Entry 3HOY (X-ray diffraction, 3.40 A resolution); this record covers chains A and E of the 15 polymer chains in the assembly.

# Chain A
Molecule: DNA-directed RNA polymerase II subunit RPB1
Organism: Saccharomyces cerevisiae
Notes: EC 2.7.7.6
UniProtKB: P04050 (RPB1_YEAST); residues 1-1733 here = UniProt positions 1-1733
Amino-acid sequence (1733 residues; numbered 1 to 1733; the number before each row is that of its first residue):
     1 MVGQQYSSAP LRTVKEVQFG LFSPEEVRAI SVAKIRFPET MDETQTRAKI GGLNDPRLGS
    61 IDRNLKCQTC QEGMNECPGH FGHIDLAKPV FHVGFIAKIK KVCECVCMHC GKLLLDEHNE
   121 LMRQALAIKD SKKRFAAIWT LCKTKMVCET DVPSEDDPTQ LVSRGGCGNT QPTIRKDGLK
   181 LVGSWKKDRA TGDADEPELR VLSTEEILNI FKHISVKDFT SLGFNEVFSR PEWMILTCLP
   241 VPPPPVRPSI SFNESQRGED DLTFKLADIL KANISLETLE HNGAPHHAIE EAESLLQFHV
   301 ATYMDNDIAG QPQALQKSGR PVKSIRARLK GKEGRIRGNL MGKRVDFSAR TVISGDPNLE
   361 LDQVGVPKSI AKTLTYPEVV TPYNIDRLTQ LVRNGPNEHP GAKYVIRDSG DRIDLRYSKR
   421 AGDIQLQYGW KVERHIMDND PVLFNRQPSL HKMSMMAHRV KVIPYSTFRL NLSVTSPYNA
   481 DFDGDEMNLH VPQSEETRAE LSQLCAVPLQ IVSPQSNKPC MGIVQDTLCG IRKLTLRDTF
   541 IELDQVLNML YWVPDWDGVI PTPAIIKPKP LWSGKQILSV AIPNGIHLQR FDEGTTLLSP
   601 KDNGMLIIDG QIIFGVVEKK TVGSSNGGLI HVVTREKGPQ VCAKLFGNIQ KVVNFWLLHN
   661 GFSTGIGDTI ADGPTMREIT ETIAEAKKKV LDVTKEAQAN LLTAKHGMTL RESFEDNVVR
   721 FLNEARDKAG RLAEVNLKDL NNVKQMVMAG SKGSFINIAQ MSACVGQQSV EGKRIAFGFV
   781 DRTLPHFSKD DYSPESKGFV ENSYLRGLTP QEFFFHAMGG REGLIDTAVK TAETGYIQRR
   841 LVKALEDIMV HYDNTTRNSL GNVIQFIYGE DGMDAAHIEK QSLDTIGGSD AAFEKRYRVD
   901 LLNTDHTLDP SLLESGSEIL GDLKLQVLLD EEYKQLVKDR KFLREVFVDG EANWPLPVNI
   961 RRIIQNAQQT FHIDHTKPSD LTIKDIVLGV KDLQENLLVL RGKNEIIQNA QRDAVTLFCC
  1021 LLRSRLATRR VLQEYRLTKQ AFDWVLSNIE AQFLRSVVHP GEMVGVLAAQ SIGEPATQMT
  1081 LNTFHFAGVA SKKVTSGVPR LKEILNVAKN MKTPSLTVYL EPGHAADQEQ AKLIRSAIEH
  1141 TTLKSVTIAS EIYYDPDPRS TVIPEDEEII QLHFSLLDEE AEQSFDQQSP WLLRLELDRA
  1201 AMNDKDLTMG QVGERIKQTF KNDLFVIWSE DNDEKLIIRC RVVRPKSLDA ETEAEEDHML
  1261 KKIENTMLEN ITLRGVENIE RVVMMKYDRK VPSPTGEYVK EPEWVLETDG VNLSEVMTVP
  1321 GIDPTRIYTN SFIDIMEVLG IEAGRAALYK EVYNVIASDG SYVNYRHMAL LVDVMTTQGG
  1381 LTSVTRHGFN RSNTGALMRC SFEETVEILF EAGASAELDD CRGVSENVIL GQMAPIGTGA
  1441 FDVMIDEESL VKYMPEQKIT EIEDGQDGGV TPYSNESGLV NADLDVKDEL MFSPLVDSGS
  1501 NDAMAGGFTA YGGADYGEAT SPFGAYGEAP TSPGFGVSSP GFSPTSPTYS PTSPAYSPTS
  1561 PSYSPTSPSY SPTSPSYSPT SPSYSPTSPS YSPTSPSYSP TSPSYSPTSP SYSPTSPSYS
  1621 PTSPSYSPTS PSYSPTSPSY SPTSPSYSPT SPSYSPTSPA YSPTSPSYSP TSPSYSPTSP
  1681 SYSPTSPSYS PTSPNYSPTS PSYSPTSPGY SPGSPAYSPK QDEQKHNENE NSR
Not modelled in the structure: 1, 189-195, 1082-1090, 1177-1186, 1245-1253, 1456-1733
Swiss-Prot annotation at these positions:
  - region: P248 to D260 (Lid loop), N306 to K323 (Rudder loop), P810 to E822 (Bridging helix)
  - binding site (Zn(2+)): C67, C70, C77, H80, C107, C110, C148, C167
  - binding site (Mg(2+)): D481, D483, D485
  - modified residue: T1471 (Phosphothreonine)
  - cross-link (Glycyl lysine isopeptide (Lys-Gly)): K695 (interchain with G-Cter in ubiquitin), K1246 (interchain with G-Cter in ubiquitin), K1350 (interchain with G-Cter in ubiquitin)
  - natural variant: S1653 to P1659 (deletion: In strain: A364A)
  - mutagenesis: K1246 (K1246R: Impairs ubiquitination during transcription stress)
Metal / ion sites: Zn2+ site 1: C67, C70, C77, H80; Zn2+ site 2: C107, C110, C148, C167; Mg2+: D481, D483, D485 (shared with 1 residue of chain P)

# Chain E
Molecule: DNA-directed RNA polymerases I, II, and III subunit RPABC1
Organism: Saccharomyces cerevisiae
Notes: EC 2.7.7.6
UniProtKB: P20434 (RPAB1_YEAST); numbering as in UniProt (aligned over 1-215)
Amino-acid sequence (215 residues; each row starts with the number of its first residue):
     1 MDQENERNIS RLWRAFRTVK EMVKDRGYFI TQEEVELPLE DFKAKYCDSM GRPQRKMMSF
    61 QANPTEESIS KFPDMGSLWV EFCDEPSVGV KTMKTFVIHI QEKNFQTGIF VYQNNITPSA
   121 MKLVPSIPPA TIETFNEAAL VVNITHHELV PKHIRLSSDE KRELLKRYRL KESQLPRIQR
   181 ADPVALYLGL KRGEVVKIIR KSETSGRYAS YRICM
Not modelled in the structure: 1-2

# Chain A / chain E interface
Residue-residue contacts (88):
  R857(A) with Y168(E), hydrogen bond (side chain-backbone); L170(E)
  L860(A) with Q174(E), hydrogen bond (backbone-side chain)
  G861(A) with Q174(E), hydrogen bond (backbone-side chain)
  N862(A) with S173(E); Q174(E)
  V863(A) with L170(E), hydrophobic; Q174(E), hydrogen bond (backbone-backbone); P176(E)
  Q865(A) with Y208(E)
  F866(A) with Y168(E), hydrophobic; Y208(E), hydrogen bond (backbone-side chain); A209(E); Y211(E)
  I867(A) with Y208(E)
  G869(A) with T204(E), hydrogen bond (backbone-side chain)
  E870(A) with R200(E), salt bridge; S202(E), hydrogen bond; T204(E); S205(E), hydrogen bond (backbone-side chain); Y208(E)
  D871(A) with T204(E), hydrogen bond; S205(E)
  F942(A) with K201(E); G206(E); R207(E)
  E945(A) with K201(E), salt bridge
  V946(A) with K201(E); S202(E); G206(E)
  F947(A) with E203(E)
  W954(A) with E203(E)
  N1004(A) with R167(E)
  I1006(A) with E163(E); L164(E), hydrophobic; R167(E)
  I1007(A) with R167(E); Y168(E), hydrophobic
  A1010(A) with Y168(E)
  D1013(A) with S205(E); R207(E), salt bridge
  A1014(A) with S205(E)
  T1016(A) with S205(E); R207(E)
  L1017(A) with E203(E); T204(E); S205(E), hydrogen bond (backbone-backbone); G206(E)
  M1317(A) with V142(E)
  T1318(A) with R11(E), hydrogen bond; R14(E), hydrogen bond (backbone-side chain); V141(E)
  P1324(A) with V142(E), hydrophobic; H147(E)
  T1325(A) with H146(E), hydrogen bond (side chain-backbone); H147(E), hydrogen bond (backbone-side chain); E148(E), hydrogen bond (backbone-backbone)
  R1326(A) with H147(E); E148(E), salt bridge
  I1327(A) with H147(E), hydrogen bond (backbone-side chain)
  I1335(A) with L149(E), hydrophobic
  E1337(A) with P183(E)
  V1338(A) with I144(E); P183(E)
  L1339(A) with I144(E), hydrophobic; H147(E); V150(E); V184(E)
  G1340(A) with D182(E); P183(E)
  I1341(A) with D182(E), hydrogen bond (backbone-side chain); R212(E)
  E1342(A) with P151(E); H153(E); I198(E); R200(E), salt bridge; R212(E), salt bridge
  A1343(A) with L149(E); V150(E), hydrophobic
  R1345(A) with R200(E)
  Y1349(A) with E203(E)
  Y1365(A) with E203(E)
  T1376(A) with R212(E)
  T1377(A) with P176(E); R177(E), hydrogen bond (backbone-backbone)
  Q1378(A) with R177(E)
  G1379(A) with R177(E); Q179(E)
Also at the interface, not in a pair above, chain A (52 interface residues in all): L956, Y1328, A1346, A1347, R1366, D1373, G1380
Also at the interface, not in a pair above, chain E (43 interface residues in all): A138, R169, L175, S210, M215

# Summary
52 residues of chain A and 43 residues of chain E are in contact; the contacts include 18 hydrogen bonds and 6
salt bridges. Polar contacts include E870(A)-R200(E), E945(A)-K201(E) and D1013(A)-R207(E).
Chain A is DNA-directed RNA polymerase II subunit RPB1 and chain E is DNA-directed RNA polymerases I, II, and
III subunit RPABC1, both from Saccharomyces cerevisiae; the structure, Complete RNA polymerase II elongation
complex VI, was determined by X-ray diffraction (same publication as 3HOU, 3HOV, 3HOW, 3HOX and 3HOZ).
